PDB entry 8QHD | electron microscopy, 3.60 A resolution | chains B and C of the 6 polymer chains in the assembly

[Chain B (and C)]
Protein: RNA-directed RNA polymerase L
Organism: Hantaan virus 76-118
Notes: chain C of this document is another copy of the same molecule, construct and numbering; everything in this record applies to it too
Reference sequence: P23456 (L_HANTV); numbering as in UniProt (aligned over 1-2151)
Sequence (2173 residues; numbered -21 to 2151; the number before each row is that of its first residue; numbers below 1 keep their minus sign (Met-21 is residue -21)):
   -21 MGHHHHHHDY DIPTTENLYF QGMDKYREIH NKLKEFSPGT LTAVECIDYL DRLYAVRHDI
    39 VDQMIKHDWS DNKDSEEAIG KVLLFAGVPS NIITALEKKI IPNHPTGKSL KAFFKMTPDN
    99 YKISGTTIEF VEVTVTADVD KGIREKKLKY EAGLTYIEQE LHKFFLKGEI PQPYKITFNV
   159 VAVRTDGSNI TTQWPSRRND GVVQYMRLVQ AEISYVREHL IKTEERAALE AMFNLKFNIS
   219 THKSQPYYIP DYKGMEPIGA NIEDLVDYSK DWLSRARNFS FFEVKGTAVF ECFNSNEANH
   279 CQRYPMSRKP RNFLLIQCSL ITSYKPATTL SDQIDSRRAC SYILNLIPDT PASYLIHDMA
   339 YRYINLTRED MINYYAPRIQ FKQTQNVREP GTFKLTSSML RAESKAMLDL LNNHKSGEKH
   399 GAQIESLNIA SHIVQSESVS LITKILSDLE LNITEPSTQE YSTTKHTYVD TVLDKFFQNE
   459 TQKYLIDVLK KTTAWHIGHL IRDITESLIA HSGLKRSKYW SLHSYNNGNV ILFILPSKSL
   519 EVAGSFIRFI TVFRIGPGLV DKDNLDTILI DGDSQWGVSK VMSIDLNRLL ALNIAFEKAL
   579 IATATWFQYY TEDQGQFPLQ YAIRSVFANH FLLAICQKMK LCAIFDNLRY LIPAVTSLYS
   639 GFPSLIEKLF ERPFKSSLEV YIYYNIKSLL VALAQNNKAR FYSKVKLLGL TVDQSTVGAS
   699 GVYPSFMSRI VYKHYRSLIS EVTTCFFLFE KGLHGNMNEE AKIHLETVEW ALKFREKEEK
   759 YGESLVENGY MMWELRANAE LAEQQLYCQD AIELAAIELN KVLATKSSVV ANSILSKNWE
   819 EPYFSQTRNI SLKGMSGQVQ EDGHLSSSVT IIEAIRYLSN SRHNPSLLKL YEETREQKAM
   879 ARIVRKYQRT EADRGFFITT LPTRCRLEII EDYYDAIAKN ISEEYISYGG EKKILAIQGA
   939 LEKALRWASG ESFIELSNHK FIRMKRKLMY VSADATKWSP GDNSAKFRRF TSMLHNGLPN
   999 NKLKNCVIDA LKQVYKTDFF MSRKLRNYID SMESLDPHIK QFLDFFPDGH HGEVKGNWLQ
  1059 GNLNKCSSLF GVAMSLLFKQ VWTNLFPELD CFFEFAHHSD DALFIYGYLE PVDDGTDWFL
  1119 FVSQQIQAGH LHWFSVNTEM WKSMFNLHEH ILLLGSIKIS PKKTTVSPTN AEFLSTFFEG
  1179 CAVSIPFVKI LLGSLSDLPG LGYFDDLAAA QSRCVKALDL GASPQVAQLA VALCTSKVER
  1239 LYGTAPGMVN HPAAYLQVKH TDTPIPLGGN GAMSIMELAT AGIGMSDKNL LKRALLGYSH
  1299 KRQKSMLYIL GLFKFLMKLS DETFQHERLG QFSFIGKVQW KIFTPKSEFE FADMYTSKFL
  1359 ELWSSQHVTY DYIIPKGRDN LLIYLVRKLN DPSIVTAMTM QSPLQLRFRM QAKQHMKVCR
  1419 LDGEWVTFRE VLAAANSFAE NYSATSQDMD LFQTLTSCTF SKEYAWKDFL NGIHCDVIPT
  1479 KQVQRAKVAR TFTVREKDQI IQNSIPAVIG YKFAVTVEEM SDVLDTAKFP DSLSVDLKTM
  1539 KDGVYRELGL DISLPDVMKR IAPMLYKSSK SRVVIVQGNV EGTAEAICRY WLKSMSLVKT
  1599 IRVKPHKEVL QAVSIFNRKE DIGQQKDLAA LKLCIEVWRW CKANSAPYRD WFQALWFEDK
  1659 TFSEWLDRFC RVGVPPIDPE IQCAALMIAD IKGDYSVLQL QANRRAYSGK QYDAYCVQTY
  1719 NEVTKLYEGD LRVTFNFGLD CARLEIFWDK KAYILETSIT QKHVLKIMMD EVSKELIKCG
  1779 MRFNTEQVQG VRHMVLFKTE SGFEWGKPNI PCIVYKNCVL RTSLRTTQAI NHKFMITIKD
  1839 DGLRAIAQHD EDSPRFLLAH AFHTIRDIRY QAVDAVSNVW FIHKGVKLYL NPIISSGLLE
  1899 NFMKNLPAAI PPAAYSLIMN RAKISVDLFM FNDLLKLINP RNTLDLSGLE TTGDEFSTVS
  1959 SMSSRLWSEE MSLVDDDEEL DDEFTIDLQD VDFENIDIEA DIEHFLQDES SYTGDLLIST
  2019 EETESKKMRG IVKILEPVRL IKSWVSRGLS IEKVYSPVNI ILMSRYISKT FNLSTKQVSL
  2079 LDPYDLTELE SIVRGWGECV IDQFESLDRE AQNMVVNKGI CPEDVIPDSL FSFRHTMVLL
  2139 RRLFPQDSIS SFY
Disordered / not traced: -21 to 0, 217-223, 392-400, 433-448, 684-698, 886-892, 926-931, 1617-1623, 1705-1829, 1948-2033 (chain C: -21 to 0, 217-223, 392-400, 433-448, 696-699, 886-892, 1341-1344, 1492-1498, 1607-1620, 1824-1829, 1950-2027)
Sequence notes: initiating methionine (-21); expression tag (-20 to 0)
Reported in the primary citation:
  - self-association interface (contacts with another copy of this molecule): Ile2118 to Glu2121

[Interface between chain B and chain C]
Contacting residue pairs (19; chain B residue first):
  Ile43(B) with Arg1790(C)
  Asp46(B) with His1791(C), salt bridge
  Phe63(B) with Lys1602(C)
  Gly65(B) with Gly1470(C)
  Leu144(B) with Leu1294(C); His1298(C)
  Lys145(B) with Leu1294(C)
  Gly146(B) with Leu1294(C)
  Glu147(B) with Asp1466(C); Asn1469(C)
  Pro149(B) with Asp1466(C)
  Val159(B) with Arg1790(C)
  Trp172(B) with Arg1790(C)
  Pro173(B) with Gly1788(C); Val1789(C), hydrophobic; Arg1790(C); His1791(C), hydrogen bond (backbone-side chain)
  Ser174(B) with His1791(C)
  Arg175(B) with His1791(C)
Interface residues without a listed pair, chain B (18 interface residues in all): Trp47, Leu62, Pro67, Gln171
Interface residues without a listed pair, chain C (12 interface residues in all): Gly1295, His1472

[In short]
Chain B and chain C form an interface of 18 and 12 residues respectively, with 1 hydrogen bond and 1 salt
bridge. Polar contacts include Asp46(B)-His1791(C) and Pro173(B)-His1791(C). The paper reports a
self-association interface involving Ile2118(B).
Chain B and chain C are both RNA-directed RNA polymerase L (Hantaan virus 76-118); the structure, Hantaan
virus polymerase in hexameric state, was determined by electron microscopy (same publication as 8QE5, 8QGT,
8QGU and 8QH3).
